4OEZ - chains A and B; structure by X-ray diffraction, 1.80 A resolution.

# Chain A
Protein: Androgen receptor
Organism: Homo sapiens
Notes: fragment: ligand binding domain
UniProt: P10275 (ANDR_HUMAN); residue numbers follow UniProt; this construct covers 670-919
Chain sequence (250 residues; each row starts with the number of its first residue):
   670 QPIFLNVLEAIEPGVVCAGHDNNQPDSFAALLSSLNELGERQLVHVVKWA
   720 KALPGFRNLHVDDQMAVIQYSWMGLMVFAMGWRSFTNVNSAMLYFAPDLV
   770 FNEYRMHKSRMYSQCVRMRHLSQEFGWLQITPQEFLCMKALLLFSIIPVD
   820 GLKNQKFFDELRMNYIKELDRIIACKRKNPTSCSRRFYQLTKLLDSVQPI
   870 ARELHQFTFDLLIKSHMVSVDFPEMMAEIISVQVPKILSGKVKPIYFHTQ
Unresolved in the structure: 844-850, 919
Construct notes: engineered mutation Ala760 (Arg in P10275)
Small-molecule neighbours: 5-alpha-dihydrotestosterone (DHT): Leu701, Leu704, Asn705, Leu707, Gly708, Gln711, Trp741, Met742, Met745, Val746, Met749, Arg752, Phe764, Met780, Met787, Leu873, Phe876, Thr877, Leu880, Phe891
UniProt features mapped onto this chain:
  - natural variant: Val685 (V685I: In AIS), Leu701 (L701M: In AIS), Ser703 (S703A: In AIS), Val716 (V716M: In prostate cancer), Arg752 (W752R: In AIS; this construct carries the variant), Phe813 (L813F: In AIS; this construct carries the variant), Ile842 (I842S: In PAIS), Arg855 (R855K: In PAIS), Leu881 (L881Q: In prostate cancer), Val887 (M887V: In AIS; this construct carries the variant), Ile899 (I899T: In AIS)

# Chain B
Protein: co-regulator peptide
Chain sequence (12 residues; numbered -1 to 10; the number before each row is that of its first residue; numbers below 1 keep their minus sign (Ser-1 is residue -1)):
    -1 SDSAFSRLYTRS
Unresolved in the structure: -1 to 0, 9-10

# How chain A and chain B interact
Contacting residue pairs (18):
  Val716(A) - Phe3(B)  hydrophobic
  Val716(A) - Leu6(B)  hydrophobic
  Val716(A) - Tyr7(B)  hydrophobic
  Lys720(A) - Tyr7(B)  hydrogen bond (side chain-backbone)
  Phe725(A) - Tyr7(B)
  Gln733(A) - Tyr7(B)  hydrogen bond
  Met734(A) - Phe3(B)  hydrophobic
  Met734(A) - Ser4(B)
  Met734(A) - Tyr7(B)  hydrophobic
  Ile737(A) - Phe3(B)  hydrophobic
  Ile737(A) - Tyr7(B)  hydrophobic
  Gln738(A) - Phe3(B)
  Glu893(A) - Ala2(B)
  Met894(A) - Phe3(B)
  Met894(A) - Leu6(B)  hydrophobic
  Glu897(A) - Ser1(B)  hydrogen bond
  Glu897(A) - Ala2(B)  hydrogen bond (side chain-backbone)
  Glu897(A) - Phe3(B)  hydrogen bond (side chain-backbone)
Interface residues without a listed pair, chain A (14 interface residues in all): Leu712, Val713, Val730, Ile898
Interface residues without a listed pair, chain B (7 interface residues in all): Thr8

# In short
14 residues of chain A face 7 of chain B across their interface; the contacts include 5 hydrogen bonds. Polar
pairs include Lys720(A)-Tyr7(B), Gln733(A)-Tyr7(B) and Glu897(A)-Ser1(B). Ligands of chain A:
5-alpha-dihydrotestosterone.
Here chain A is Androgen receptor (Homo sapiens) and chain B is co-regulator peptide. Entry 4OEZ (Crystal
structure of AR-LBD bound with co-regulator peptide) was determined by X-ray diffraction (same publication as
4OED, 4OEY, 4OFR, 4OFU, 4OH5, 4OH6 and 10 further entries).
